Entry 7Y38 (electron microscopy, 2.80 A resolution); this record covers chains D and X of the 15 polymer chains in the assembly.

Chain D:
Molecule: mRNA-capping enzyme nsP1, affinity-tag (strepII-3XFLAG)
Organism: Chikungunya virus strain S27-African prototype
Notes: EC 2.1.1.-, 2.7.7.-
Reference sequence: Q8JUX6 (POLN_CHIKS); the construct has insertions or renumbered stretches relative to UniProt, so the offset changes along the chain: 1-516 = UniProt 1-516; 553-570 = UniProt 517-534
Chain sequence (573 residues; row label = number of the first residue in the row):
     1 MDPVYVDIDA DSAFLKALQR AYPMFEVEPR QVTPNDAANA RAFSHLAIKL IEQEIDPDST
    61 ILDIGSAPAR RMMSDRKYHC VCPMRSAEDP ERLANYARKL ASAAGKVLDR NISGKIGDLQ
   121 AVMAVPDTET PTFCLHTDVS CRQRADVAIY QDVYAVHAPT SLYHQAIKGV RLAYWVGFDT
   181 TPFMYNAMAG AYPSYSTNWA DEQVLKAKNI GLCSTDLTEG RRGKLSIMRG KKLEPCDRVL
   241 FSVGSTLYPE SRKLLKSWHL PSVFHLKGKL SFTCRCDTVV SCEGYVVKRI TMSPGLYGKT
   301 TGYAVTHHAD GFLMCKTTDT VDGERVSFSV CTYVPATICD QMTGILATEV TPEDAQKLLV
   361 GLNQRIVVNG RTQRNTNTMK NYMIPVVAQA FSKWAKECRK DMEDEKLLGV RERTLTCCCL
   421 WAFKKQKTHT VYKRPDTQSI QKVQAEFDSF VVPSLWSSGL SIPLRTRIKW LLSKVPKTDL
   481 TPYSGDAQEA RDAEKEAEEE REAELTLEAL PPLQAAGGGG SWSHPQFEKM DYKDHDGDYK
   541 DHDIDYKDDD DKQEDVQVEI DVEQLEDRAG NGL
Disordered / not traced: 1, 415-418, 477-573
Construct notes: engineered mutation Ala-37 (His in Q8JUX6); expression tag (571-573)
Bound ions: Zn2+: His-79, Glu-129, Cys-134, Cys-141
Small-molecule neighbours:
  - ATP (adenosine-5'-triphosphate): Ile-64, Gly-65, Pro-83, Arg-85, Ser-86, Asp-89, Arg-92, Thr-137, Asp-138, Ala-155, Val-156, Tyr-248, Pro-249, Glu-250
  - GTP (guanosine-5'-triphosphate): Ala-40, Arg-41, Ser-44, Arg-70, Arg-92, Asp-152, Tyr-154, Phe-241, Val-243, Tyr-248, Glu-250, Tyr-285
Swiss-Prot annotation at these positions:
  - binding site (Zn(2+)): His-79, Glu-129, Cys-134, Cys-141
  - lipidation (S-palmitoyl cysteine): Cys-417, Cys-419
From the paper describing this entry:
  - conformationally variable residues (order/disorder transition): Arg-365 to Lys-380

Chain X:
Molecule: RNA-directed RNA polymerase nsP4
Organism: Onyong-nyong virus
Notes: EC 2.7.7.19, 2.7.7.48
Chain sequence (611 residues; each row starts with the number of its first residue):
     1 YIFSSDTGQG HLQQKSVRQT TLPVNIVEEV HEEKCYPPKL DEIKEQLLLK RLQESASTAN
    61 RSRYQSRKVE NMKAMIIHRL KEGCRLYLAS DTPRVPSYRI TYPAPIYSPS INIKLSNPET
   121 AVAVCNEFLA RNYPTVASYQ VTDEYDAYLD MVDGSESCLD RATFNPSKLR SYPKQHSYHA
   181 PTIRSAVPSP FQNTLQNVLA AATKRNCNVT QMRELPTMDS AAFNVECFKK YACNQEYWRE
   241 FASSPIRVTT ENLTTYVTKL KGPKAAALFA KTHNLLPLQE VPMDRFTMDM KRDVKVTPGT
   301 KHTEERPKVQ VIQAAEPLAT AYLCGIHREL VRRLNAVLLP NVHTLFDMSA EDFDAIIATH
   361 FKPGDAVLET DIASFDKSQD DSLALTAMML LEDLGVDQPI LDLIEAAFGE ISSCHLPTGT
   421 RFKFGAMMKS GMFLTLFVNT LLNITIASRV LEERLTTSAC AAFIGDDNII HGVVSDALMA
   481 ARCATWMNME VKIIDAVVSV KAPYFCGGFI LHDTVTGTAC RVADPLKRLF KLGKPLAAGD
   541 EQDEDRRRAL ADEVTRWQRT GLVTELERAV YSRYEVQGIT AVITSMATFA SSKENFKKLR
   601 GPVVTLYGGP K

Interface between chain D and chain X:
Contacting residue pairs (6):
  Leu-358(D) / Asp-91(X)
  Gly-361(D) / Arg-247(X)
  Arg-365(D) / Ala-242(X)  hydrogen bond (side chain-backbone)
  Arg-365(D) / Ser-243(X)  hydrogen bond (side chain-backbone)
  Arg-365(D) / Pro-245(X)
  Val-368(D) / Gln-398(X)
Interface residues without a listed pair, chain D (7 interface residues in all): Gln-341, Gln-364, Ile-366
Interface residues without a listed pair, chain X (9 interface residues in all): Ser-90, Pro-93, Pro-399
From the paper, about this interface:
  - interface residues, chain D: Pro-335(D), Arg-365(D)

Overview:
7 residues of chain D and 9 residues of chain X are in contact; the contacts include 2 hydrogen bonds. Among
the polar pairs are Arg-365(D)/Ala-242(X) and Arg-365(D)/Ser-243(X). Bound to chain D: GTP and ATP. From
UniProt: 4 Zn2+-binding residues on chain D. From the paper: interface residues Pro-335(D) and Arg-365(D);
conformational variability at Arg-365(D).
Here chain D is mRNA-capping enzyme nsP1, affinity-tag (strepII-3XFLAG) (Chikungunya virus strain S27-African
prototype) and chain X is RNA-directed RNA polymerase nsP4 (Onyong-nyong virus). Entry 7Y38 (Molecular
architecture of the chikungunya virus replication complex) was determined by electron microscopy.
